PDB entry 2Y4N | X-ray diffraction, 1.92 A resolution | chains A and B

# Chain A (and B)
Name: Phenylacetate-coenzyme A ligase
Organism: Burkholderia cenocepacia
Notes: EC 6.2.1.30; chain B of this document is another copy of the same molecule, construct and numbering; everything in this record applies to it too
Reference sequence: B4E7B5 (B4E7B5_BURCJ); numbering as in UniProt (aligned over 2-432)
Sequence (437 residues; each row starts with the number of its first residue; numbers below 1 keep their minus sign (Gly-4 is residue -4)):
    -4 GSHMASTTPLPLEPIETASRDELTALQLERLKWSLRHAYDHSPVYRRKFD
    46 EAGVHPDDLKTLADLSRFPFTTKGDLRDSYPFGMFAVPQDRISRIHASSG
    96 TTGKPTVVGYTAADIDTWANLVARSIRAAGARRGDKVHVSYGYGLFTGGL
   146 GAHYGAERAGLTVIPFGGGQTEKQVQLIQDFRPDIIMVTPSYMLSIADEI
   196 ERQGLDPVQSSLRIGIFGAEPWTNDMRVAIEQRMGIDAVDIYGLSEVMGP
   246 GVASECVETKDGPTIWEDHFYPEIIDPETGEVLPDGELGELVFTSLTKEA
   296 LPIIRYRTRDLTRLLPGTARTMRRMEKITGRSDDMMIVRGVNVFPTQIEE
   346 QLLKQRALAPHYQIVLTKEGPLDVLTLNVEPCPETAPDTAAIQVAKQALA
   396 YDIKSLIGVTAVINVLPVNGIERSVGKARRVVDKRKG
Disordered / not traced: -4 to 3, 96-97, 432 (chain B: -4 to 4, 96-98, 431-432)
Glycans and other covalent adducts: beta-mercaptoethanol (BME) linked to Cys377
Differences from the reference sequence: expression tag (-4 to 1)
Ion coordination: Mg2+ site 1: Val203, Ser205; Mg2+ site 2: Gln350, Leu353
Small-molecule neighbours: DLL (5'-O-[hydroxy(phenylacetyl)phosphoryl]adenosine): Tyr136, Phe141, Thr142, Gly143, Phe212, Gly213, Ala214, Glu215, Pro216, Trp217, Asp235, Ile236, Tyr237, Gly238, Leu239, Ser240, Glu241, Gly244, Pro245, Thr303, Asp305, Ile323, Arg326, Lys422
What the authors report for this chain:
  - binding site for DLL: Ile236, Glu241, Arg326, Lys422
  - conformationally variable residues (order/disorder transition, side-chain flip): Ser93 to Thr101, Arg326
  - specificity-determining residues: Ala147
  - specificity-determining residues: Tyr136 (proposed by the authors, not directly observed)
  - catalytic residues: Lys422 (proposed by the authors, not directly observed)

# Chain A / chain B interface
Residue-residue contacts - 73 pairs, chain A then chain B:
  Tyr75(A) - Leu172(B)
  Tyr75(A) - Asp175(B)  hydrogen bond
  Pro76(A) - Asp175(B)
  Pro76(A) - Phe176(B)  hydrophobic
  Phe77(A) - Phe176(B)  hydrophobic
  Gln84(A) - Gly129(B)  hydrogen bond (side chain-backbone)
  Gln84(A) - Lys131(B)
  Gln84(A) - Thr157(B)  hydrogen bond
  Asp85(A) - Arg128(B)  salt bridge
  Asp85(A) - Gly129(B)
  Ile87(A) - Leu156(B)
  Ile87(A) - Thr157(B)  hydrogen bond (backbone-side chain)
  Ser88(A) - Glu152(B)
  Ser88(A) - Leu156(B)
  Ser88(A) - Thr157(B)
  Ser88(A) - Val158(B)  hydrogen bond (backbone-backbone)
  Arg89(A) - His148(B)  hydrogen bond
  Arg89(A) - Glu152(B)  salt bridge
  Arg89(A) - Val158(B)
  Ile90(A) - Val158(B)  hydrogen bond (backbone-backbone)
  Ile90(A) - Pro160(B)
  Ile90(A) - Phe176(B)  hydrophobic
  His91(A) - Pro160(B)
  Ser94(A) - Lys168(B)  hydrogen bond (backbone-side chain)
  Lys99(A) - Asp175(B)  salt bridge
  Val102(A) - Phe176(B)  hydrophobic
  Gly129(A) - Gln84(B)  hydrogen bond (backbone-side chain)
  Gly129(A) - Asp85(B)
  Lys131(A) - Gln84(B)
  Tyr138(A) - Tyr138(B)  hydrophobic
  Gly139(A) - Pro160(B)
  Leu140(A) - Pro160(B)  hydrogen bond (backbone-backbone)
  Leu140(A) - Phe161(B)  hydrophobic
  Leu140(A) - Leu172(B)  hydrophobic
  Leu145(A) - Leu145(B)  hydrophobic
  Leu145(A) - His148(B)
  Leu145(A) - Pro160(B)  hydrophobic
  His148(A) - Arg89(B)  hydrogen bond
  His148(A) - Leu145(B)
  His148(A) - Tyr149(B)  hydrogen bond
  Tyr149(A) - His148(B)  hydrogen bond
  Tyr149(A) - Tyr149(B)
  Tyr149(A) - Glu152(B)  hydrogen bond
  Glu152(A) - Ser88(B)
  Glu152(A) - Arg89(B)  salt bridge
  Glu152(A) - Ile110(B)
  Glu152(A) - Tyr149(B)  hydrogen bond
  Leu156(A) - Ile87(B)
  Leu156(A) - Ser88(B)
  Thr157(A) - Gln84(B)  hydrogen bond
  Thr157(A) - Ile87(B)  hydrogen bond (side chain-backbone)
  Thr157(A) - Ser88(B)
  Thr157(A) - Ile90(B)
  Val158(A) - Ser88(B)  hydrogen bond (backbone-backbone)
  Val158(A) - Arg89(B)
  Val158(A) - Ile90(B)  hydrogen bond (backbone-backbone)
  Pro160(A) - Ile90(B)
  Pro160(A) - His91(B)
  Pro160(A) - Gly139(B)
  Pro160(A) - Leu140(B)  hydrogen bond (backbone-backbone)
  Pro160(A) - Leu145(B)  hydrophobic
  Phe161(A) - Leu140(B)  hydrophobic
  Lys168(A) - Ser94(B)  hydrogen bond
  Gln171(A) - Lys99(B)
  Leu172(A) - Tyr75(B)
  Leu172(A) - Leu140(B)  hydrophobic
  Asp175(A) - Tyr75(B)  hydrogen bond
  Asp175(A) - Pro76(B)
  Asp175(A) - Lys99(B)  salt bridge
  Phe176(A) - Pro76(B)  hydrophobic
  Phe176(A) - Phe77(B)  hydrophobic
  Phe176(A) - Ile90(B)  hydrophobic
  Phe176(A) - Val102(B)  hydrophobic
Other interface residues (no listed pair), chain A (37 interface residues in all): Ser93, Ile110, Asp130, Gly155, Ile159
Other interface residues (no listed pair), chain B (36 interface residues in all): Pro100, Gly155, Ile159

# Overview
The interface between chain A and chain B involves 37 residues on one side and 36 on the other, with 22
hydrogen bonds and 5 salt bridges. Polar contacts include Asp85(A)-Arg128(B), Arg89(A)-Glu152(B) and
Lys99(A)-Asp175(B). The paper reports the catalytic residue Lys422(A); a binding site for DLL at Ile236(A),
Glu241(A) and Arg326(A) among others.
Both chains are Phenylacetate-coenzyme A ligase (Burkholderia cenocepacia). Entry 2Y4N (PaaK1 in complex with
phenylacetyl adenylate) was determined by X-ray diffraction together with 2Y4O from the same study.
